PDB entry 3IGD | X-ray diffraction, 2.40 A resolution | chain A

== Chain A ==
Protein: Endonuclease PI-MtuI
Source organism: Mycobacterium tuberculosis
Notes: EC 3.1.-.-
UniProt: P0A5U4 (RECA_MYCTU); residues 1-440 here correspond to UniProt positions 252-691 (UniProt number = residue number + 251)
Chain sequence (139 residues; each row starts with the number of its first residue; note: 301 numbers in that range are skipped by the numbering (no residue carries them; nothing is unmodelled there)):
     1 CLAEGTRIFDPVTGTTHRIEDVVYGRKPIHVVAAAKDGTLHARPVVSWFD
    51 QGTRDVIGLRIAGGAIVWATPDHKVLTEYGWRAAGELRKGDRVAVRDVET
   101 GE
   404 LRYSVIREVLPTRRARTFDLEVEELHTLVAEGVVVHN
Modified residues: Asn440 (l-3-aminosuccinimide; SNN)
Differences from the reference sequence: engineered mutation Tyr24 (Asp275 in P0A5U4), Val95 (Gln346 in P0A5U4), Arg96 (Pro347 in P0A5U4), Asp97 (Arg348 in P0A5U4), Val98 (Arg349 in P0A5U4), Glu99 (Phe350 in P0A5U4), Thr100 (Asp351 in P0A5U4), Glu102 (Phe353 in P0A5U4)
Ion coordination: Zn2+ near Glu424 (its only coordinating residue here)

== Summary ==
Chain A is Endonuclease PI-MtuI (Mycobacterium tuberculosis); the structure, Crystal structure of Mtu recA
intein, splicing domain, was determined by X-ray diffraction (same publication as 3IFJ).
